Entry 8A61 (electron microscopy, 5.40 A resolution (low resolution: residue-level contacts below are approximate; hydrogen-bond / salt-bridge calls are withheld)); this record covers chains O and Q of the 17 polymer chains in the assembly.

# Chain O
Molecule: Anaphase-promoting complex subunit 5
From: Saccharomyces cerevisiae
Reference sequence: Q08683 (APC5_YEAST); residue numbers follow UniProt; this construct covers 1-685
Sequence (685 residues; numbered 1 to 685; the number before each row is that of its first residue):
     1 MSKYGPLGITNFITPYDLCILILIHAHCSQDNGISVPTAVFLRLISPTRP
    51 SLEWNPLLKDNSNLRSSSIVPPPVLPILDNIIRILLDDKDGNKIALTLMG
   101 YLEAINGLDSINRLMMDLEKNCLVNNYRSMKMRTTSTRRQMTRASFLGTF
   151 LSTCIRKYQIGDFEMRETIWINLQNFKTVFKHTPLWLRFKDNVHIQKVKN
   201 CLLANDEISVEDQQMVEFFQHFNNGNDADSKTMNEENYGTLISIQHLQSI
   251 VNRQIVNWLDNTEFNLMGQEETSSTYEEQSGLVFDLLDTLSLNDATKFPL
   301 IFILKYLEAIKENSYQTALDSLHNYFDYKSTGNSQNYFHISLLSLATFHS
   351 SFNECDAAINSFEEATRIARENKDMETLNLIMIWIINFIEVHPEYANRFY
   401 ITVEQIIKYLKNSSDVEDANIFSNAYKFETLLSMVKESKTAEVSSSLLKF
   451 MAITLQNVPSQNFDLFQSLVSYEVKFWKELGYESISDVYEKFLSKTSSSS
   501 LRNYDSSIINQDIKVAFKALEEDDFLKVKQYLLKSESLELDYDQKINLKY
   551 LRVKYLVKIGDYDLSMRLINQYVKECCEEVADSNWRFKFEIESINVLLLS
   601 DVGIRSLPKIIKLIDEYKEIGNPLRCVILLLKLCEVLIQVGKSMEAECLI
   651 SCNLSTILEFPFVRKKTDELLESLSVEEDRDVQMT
Disordered / not traced: 1-2, 261-275, 676-685

# Chain Q
Molecule: Anaphase-promoting complex subunit 4
From: Saccharomyces cerevisiae
Reference sequence: Q04601 (APC4_YEAST); residue numbers follow UniProt; this construct covers 1-652
Sequence (652 residues; each row starts with the number of its first residue):
     1 MSSPINDYFIDYNPLFPIFATRIAKGLAIYRVSDHARLAVIPIRNINLVA
    51 NYDWDTTTGKFLSIFFKDGTIRIHDIFKDGRLVSFLRIPSTKISKGIWDR
   101 IPLRYEPNNRDFACNIIDDLPKLIRFVKDSKRINIVPYTQPNSLWRGPDE
   151 DDLDSNEKLDVHVVFNEGNDKITVFFNGDYAVFLSVDNIENENSLKSIIK
   201 VQDGFYQCFYEDGTVQTLNLGPLLQSKSSVNLLNYIMVIKELIGYMLTHL
   251 EFINRELATPYLDFVKRLCDEAYGYGKLKSELEALFLLGEISCDLEDWLC
   301 NSVGEKNFKRWKYLGCEAYQKTVQILTLIFVPACERIIIYVEKLRAILQA
   351 FSIQNKLSYTSDLTAVEVLLKSSQKLLTMTLNSIIGLGRDETLFEKFFIW
   401 FNDRLHEALDEDYKLKFQFEDDLYFGYDLLSYFDRILSKKGTEPSSIIDV
   451 KLYRDLINSMSDMEKDIAQSNVNSHIQQHILVDLKTDVFAQKYPSSQINL
   501 LDAIKLPKHNYIVYLIQVTKHNSAQEPFSEENKKKLYIGTLKDENLGIIS
   551 KESSVKIPALFKSYRLSSTRFVPNRVHSLLRDIGLSDSNYHSSHVTDYRG
   601 ENYENEEDDGTIAIPAYIRENRENDDFIACTAKVSVDGRSASLVFPKEKQ
   651 NV
Disordered / not traced: 1-4, 594-616, 651-652

# Chain O / chain Q interface
Residue-residue contacts (97):
  Thr38(O) with Leu287(Q)
  Leu42(O) with Gly426(Q); Tyr427(Q)
  Arg43(O) with Tyr427(Q)
  Ser46(O) with Leu423(Q); Tyr427(Q)
  Arg49(O) with Phe419(Q); Glu420(Q); Asp422(Q); Leu423(Q)
  Pro50(O) with Glu420(Q); Leu423(Q)
  Ser51(O) with Glu420(Q); Leu423(Q)
  Leu52(O) with Leu423(Q)
  Ser66(O) with Tyr424(Q)
  Ser67(O) with Arg389(Q); Thr392(Q); Leu393(Q)
  Ser68(O) with Ser431(Q)
  Val70(O) with Tyr424(Q); Tyr427(Q)
  Pro71(O) with Tyr427(Q)
  Asn126(O) with Glu407(Q)
  Tyr127(O) with Gly289(Q); Ile291(Q); Glu296(Q)
  Arg128(O) with Glu296(Q); Glu407(Q); Ala408(Q); Glu411(Q)
  Lys131(O) with Cys293(Q); Glu296(Q)
  Arg139(O) with Glu290(Q)
  Gln140(O) with Glu290(Q)
  Met141(O) with Leu288(Q); Glu290(Q)
  Thr142(O) with Leu288(Q); Gly289(Q)
  Ala144(O) with Phe419(Q)
  Ser145(O) with Leu285(Q); Phe286(Q); Leu287(Q); Leu288(Q); Gly289(Q)
  Phe146(O) with Phe286(Q); Leu287(Q)
  Leu147(O) with Leu287(Q); Leu288(Q)
  Thr440(O) with Asp119(Q)
  Ala441(O) with Asp119(Q)
  Ser444(O) with Asp119(Q); Pro121(Q)
  Leu448(O) with Pro121(Q)
  Met451(O) with Val331(Q)
  Leu455(O) with Val323(Q); Thr327(Q); Ile384(Q)
  Val458(O) with Gly388(Q); Thr392(Q)
  Pro459(O) with Ile385(Q)
  Ser460(O) with Arg389(Q)
  Phe466(O) with Ile385(Q)
  Trp477(O) with Glu335(Q); Ile339(Q)
  Leu480(O) with Ile116(Q)
  Tyr482(O) with Lys343(Q)
  Ser484(O) with Ile338(Q); Gln374(Q)
  Ile485(O) with Glu335(Q); Ile338(Q)
  Val488(O) with Gln374(Q); Leu377(Q); Thr378(Q)
  Tyr489(O) with Val331(Q)
  Lys491(O) with Thr378(Q)
  Phe492(O) with Thr378(Q); Leu381(Q); Asn382(Q)
  Ile614(O) with Phe112(Q)
  Lys618(O) with Phe112(Q)
  Gly621(O) with Cys114(Q)
  Leu630(O) with Phe112(Q)
  Glu645(O) with Arg110(Q)
  Ser651(O) with Gln354(Q)
  Asn653(O) with Arg110(Q); Asp111(Q); Phe112(Q)
  Leu654(O) with Gln354(Q)
  Ser655(O) with Ser228(Q); Ala346(Q); Ile347(Q); Ala350(Q)
  Thr656(O) with Ala113(Q)
  Leu658(O) with Ala346(Q)
  Glu659(O) with Glu342(Q); Ala346(Q)
Other interface residues (no listed pair), chain O (66 interface residues in all): His27, Ala39, Gly148, Gln456, Asp487, Pro623, Cys626, Cys648, Arg664, Leu671
Other interface residues (no listed pair), chain Q (61 interface residues in all): Leu120, Ser292, Arg345, Gln349, Ile353, Leu370, Leu415, Asp421, Leu430

# Summary
The interface between chain O and chain Q involves 66 residues on one side and 61 on the other.
Chain O is Anaphase-promoting complex subunit 5 and chain Q is Anaphase-promoting complex subunit 4, both from
Saccharomyces cerevisiae; the structure, S. cerevisiae apo phosphorylated APC/C, was determined by electron
microscopy.
